Entry 6MJI (X-ray diffraction, 2.30 A resolution); this record covers chains A and B of the 4 polymer chains in the assembly.

== Chain A ==
Protein: Antigen-presenting glycoprotein CD1d1
Organism: Mus musculus
UniProt: A0A0R4J090 (A0A0R4J090_MOUSE); residues 1-279 here correspond to UniProt positions 19-297 (UniProt number = residue number + 18)
Chain sequence (285 residues; each row starts with the number of its first residue):
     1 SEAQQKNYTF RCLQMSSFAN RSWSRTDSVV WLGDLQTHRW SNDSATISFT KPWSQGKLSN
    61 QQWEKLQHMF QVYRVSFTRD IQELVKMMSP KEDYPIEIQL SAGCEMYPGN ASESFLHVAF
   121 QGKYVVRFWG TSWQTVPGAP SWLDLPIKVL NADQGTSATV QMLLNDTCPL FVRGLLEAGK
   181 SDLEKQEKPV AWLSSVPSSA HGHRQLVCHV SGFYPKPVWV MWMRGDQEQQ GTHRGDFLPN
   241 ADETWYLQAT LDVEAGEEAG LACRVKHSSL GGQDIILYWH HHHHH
Disordered / not traced: 1-5, 198-201, 280-285
Sequence notes: expression tag (280-285)
Disulfide bonds: Cys104-Cys168, Cys208-Cys263
Glycans and other covalent adducts: N-acetylglucosamine (NAG) linked to Asn20, Asn42; glycan linked to Asn165
Residues lining bound ligands: JTD (N-[(2S,3S,4R)-1-{[4-O-(cyclopropylmethyl)-alpha-D-galactopyranosyl]oxy}-3,4-dihydroxyoctadecan-2-yl]hexacosanamide): Phe10, Cys12, Gln14, Ser28, Val30, His38, Trp40, Ile47, Trp63, Leu66, Met69, Phe70, Tyr73, Ser76, Phe77, Asp80, Ile81, Leu84, Val85, Ile98, Leu100, Ala102, Leu116, Val118, Phe120, Trp133, Trp142, Leu143, Pro146, Leu150, Asp153, Gly155, Thr156, Thr159, Val160, Leu163, Leu164, Thr167, Cys168, Phe171

== Chain B ==
Protein: Beta-2-microglobulin
Organism: Mus musculus
UniProt: P01887 (B2MG_MOUSE); residues 1-99 here correspond to UniProt positions 21-119 (UniProt number = residue number + 20)
Chain sequence (99 residues; each row starts with the number of its first residue):
     1 IQKTPQIQVY SRHPPENGKP NILNCYVTQF HPPHIEIQML KNGKKIPKVE MSDMSFSKDW
    61 SFYILAHTEF TPTETDTYAC RVKHASMAEP KTVYWDRDM
Disordered / not traced: 1, 99
Disulfide bonds: Cys25-Cys80

== Chain A / chain B interface ==
Contacting residue pairs - 54 pairs, chain A then chain B:
  Arg11(A) - Lys58(B)
  Leu13(A) - Ser55(B)
  Leu13(A) - Phe56(B)
  Gln14(A) - Phe56(B)
  Met15(A) - Met54(B)
  Met15(A) - Phe56(B)  hydrophobic
  Met15(A) - Phe62(B)  hydrophobic
  Ser17(A) - Pro33(B)
  Val29(A) - Asp53(B)
  Val29(A) - Met54(B)
  Val29(A) - Ser55(B)
  Trp31(A) - Ser55(B)  hydrogen bond
  Gln36(A) - Asp53(B)  hydrogen bond
  Arg39(A) - Asp53(B)  salt bridge
  Glu97(A) - Pro33(B)
  Glu97(A) - Phe62(B)
  Gln99(A) - Phe56(B)
  Gln99(A) - Trp60(B)  hydrogen bond (side chain-backbone)
  Gln99(A) - Phe62(B)
  Leu100(A) - Phe56(B)
  Ser101(A) - Trp60(B)
  His117(A) - Trp60(B)
  Ala119(A) - Trp60(B)  hydrophobic
  Gly122(A) - Trp60(B)
  Tyr124(A) - Trp60(B)
  Val190(A) - Pro14(B)  hydrophobic
  Trp192(A) - Ser11(B)
  Trp192(A) - His13(B)
  Trp192(A) - Pro14(B)  hydrophobic
  Trp192(A) - Pro15(B)
  Ser194(A) - Arg97(B)
  Ser194(A) - Asp98(B)
  Ser195(A) - Asp98(B)
  Val196(A) - Asp96(B)
  Val196(A) - Asp98(B)
  His209(A) - Arg97(B)
  Ser211(A) - Arg12(B)  hydrogen bond (side chain-backbone)
  Gly212(A) - Arg12(B)
  Leu238(A) - Gln8(B)
  Leu238(A) - Tyr10(B)
  Leu238(A) - Tyr26(B)  hydrophobic
  Pro239(A) - Tyr10(B)  hydrogen bond (backbone-side chain)
  Pro239(A) - Tyr26(B)  hydrophobic
  Pro239(A) - Leu65(B)
  Asn240(A) - Tyr10(B)
  Asn240(A) - Arg12(B)
  Asn240(A) - Asn24(B)  hydrogen bond
  Asn240(A) - Leu65(B)
  Ala241(A) - Leu65(B)
  Ala241(A) - His67(B)
  Asp242(A) - Arg12(B)  salt bridge
  Thr244(A) - Arg12(B)
  Tyr246(A) - Tyr10(B)  hydrophobic
  Tyr246(A) - Ser11(B)
Also at the interface, not in a pair above, chain A (33 interface residues in all): Val118
Also at the interface, not in a pair above, chain B (23 interface residues in all): Tyr63

== In short ==
The interface between chain A and chain B involves 33 residues on one side and 23 on the other; the contacts
include 6 hydrogen bonds and 2 salt bridges. Among the polar pairs are Arg39(A)-Asp53(B), Asp242(A)-Arg12(B)
and Trp31(A)-Ser55(B). Chain A binds compound JTD.
Here chain A is Antigen-presenting glycoprotein CD1d1 and chain B is Beta-2-microglobulin, both from Mus
musculus. Entry 6MJI (Crystal structure of the mCD1d/xxs (JJ304) /iNKTCR ternary complex) was determined by
X-ray diffraction, deposited together with 6MIV, 6MIY, 6MJ4, 6MJ6, 6MJA, 6MJJ and 6MJQ.
